5OKO - chain A; structure by X-ray diffraction, 1.94 A resolution.

[Chain A]
Protein: Phosphatidylinositol 3,4,5-trisphosphate 5-phosphatase 2
Organism: Homo sapiens
Notes: EC 3.1.3.86
UniProt: O15357 (SHIP2_HUMAN); residues 420-878 here = UniProt positions 420-878
Sequence (461 residues; numbered 418 to 878; the number before each row is that of its first residue):
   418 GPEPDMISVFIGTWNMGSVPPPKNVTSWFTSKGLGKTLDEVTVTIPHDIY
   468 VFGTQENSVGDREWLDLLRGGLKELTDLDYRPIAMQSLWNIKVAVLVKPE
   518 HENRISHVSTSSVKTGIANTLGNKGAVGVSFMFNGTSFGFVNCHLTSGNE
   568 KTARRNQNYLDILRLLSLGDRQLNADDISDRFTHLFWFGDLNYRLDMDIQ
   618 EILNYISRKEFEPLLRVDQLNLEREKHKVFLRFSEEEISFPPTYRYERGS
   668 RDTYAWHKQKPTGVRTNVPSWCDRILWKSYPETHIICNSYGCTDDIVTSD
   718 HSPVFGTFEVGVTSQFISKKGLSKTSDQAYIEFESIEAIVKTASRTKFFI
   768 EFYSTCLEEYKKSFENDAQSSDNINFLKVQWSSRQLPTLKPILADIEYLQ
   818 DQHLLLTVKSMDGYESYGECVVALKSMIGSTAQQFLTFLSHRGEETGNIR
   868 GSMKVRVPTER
Not modelled in the structure: 457-459, 533-538, 588-591, 675-682, 736-744, 875-878
Sequence notes: expression tag (418-419); engineered mutation Asp593 (Phe in O15357), Asp597 (Leu in O15357)
Swiss-Prot annotation at these positions:
  - natural variant: Pro659 (P659S: In OPSMD), Trp688 (W688C: In OPSMD), Phe722 (F722I: In OPSMD)
  - mutagenesis: Asp607 (D607A: Abolishes enzyme activity but not phosphorylation upon FCGR2A clustering)
What the authors report for this chain:
  - mutagenesis - D613A/D615A, R649A: decreased catalytic activity on IP4
  - mutagenesis - D613A/D615A, R649A: unchanged catalytic activity on PI(3,4,5)P3
  - mutagenesis - R682A, N684A: decreased catalytic activity
  - mutagenesis - D607A, R691A: abolished catalytic activity
  - mutagenesis - R691A: decreased stability
  - catalytic residues: Asp607 (proposed by the authors, not directly observed)
  - specificity-determining residues: Arg682 (proposed by the authors, not directly observed)
  - mutagenesis - R665A: unchanged catalytic activity on Ptase-C2
  - mutagenesis - R665A: decreased catalytic activity on Ptase domain
  - disease-associated variants - P659S, W688C: decreased catalytic activity (citing earlier work)

[Overview]
UniProt lists one mutagenesis site. From the paper: the catalytic residue Asp607; R682A, N684A and P659S,
among others, reduce catalytic activity; 9 substitutions were tested in all.
Chain A is Phosphatidylinositol 3,4,5-trisphosphate 5-phosphatase 2 (Homo sapiens); the structure, Crystal
structure of human SHIP2 Phosphatase-C2 double mutant F593D/L597D, was determined by X-ray diffraction,
deposited together with 5OKM, 5OKN and 5OKP.
